9IWV - chain A; structure by X-ray diffraction, 1.85 A resolution.

# Chain A
Molecule: Putative epoxidase LasC
Source organism: Streptomyces lasalocidi
Notes: EC 1.14.13.-
Reference sequence: B5M9L6 (LSD18_STRLS); residues 17-488 here correspond to UniProt positions 1-472 (UniProt number = residue number - 16)
Sequence (488 residues; numbered 1 to 488; the number before each row is that of its first residue):
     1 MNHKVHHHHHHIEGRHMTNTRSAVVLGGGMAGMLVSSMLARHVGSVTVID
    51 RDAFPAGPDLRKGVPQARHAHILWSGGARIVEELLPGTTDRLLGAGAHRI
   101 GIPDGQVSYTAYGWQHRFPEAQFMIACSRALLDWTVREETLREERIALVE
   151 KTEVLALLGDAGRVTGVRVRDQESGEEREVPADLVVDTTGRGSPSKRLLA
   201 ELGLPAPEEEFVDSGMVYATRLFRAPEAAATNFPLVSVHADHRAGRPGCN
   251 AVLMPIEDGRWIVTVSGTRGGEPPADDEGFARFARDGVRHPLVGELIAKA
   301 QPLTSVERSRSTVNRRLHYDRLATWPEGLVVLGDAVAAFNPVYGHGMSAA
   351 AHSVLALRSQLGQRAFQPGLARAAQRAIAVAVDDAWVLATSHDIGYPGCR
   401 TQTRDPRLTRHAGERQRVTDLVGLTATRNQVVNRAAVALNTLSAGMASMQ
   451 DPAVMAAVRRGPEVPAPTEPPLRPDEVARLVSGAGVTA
Disordered / not traced: 1-19, 488
Differences from the reference sequence: initiating methionine (1); expression tag (2-16)
Modified / non-standard residues: Lys299 (N~6~,N~6~-diethyl-L-lysine; ELY)
Ligand contacts: FAD (flavin-adenine dinucleotide): Gly27, Gly28, Gly29, Met30, Ala31, Gly32, Ile49, Asp50, Arg51, Asp52, Phe54, Arg61, Gly63, Val64, Gln66, His69, Ala70, His71, Ile72, Arg129, Thr152, Val154, Thr188, Thr189, Gly190, Gly192, Pro194, Tyr218, Ser309, Ser311, Gly333, Asp334, Ala335, Pro341, Gly344, His345, Gly346, Met347, Ser348

# Overview
Ligands of chain A: flavin-adenine dinucleotide.
Chain A is Putative epoxidase LasC (Streptomyces lasalocidi); the structure, Crystal structure of Lsd18 after
incubation with the substrate, was determined by X-ray diffraction (same publication as 9UDB, 9UDD and 9UDE).
